Entry 6YWD (X-ray diffraction, 3.20 A resolution); this record covers chains A and C of the 3 polymer chains in the assembly.

Chain A:
Protein: Antibody Mota, Heavy Chain
From: Homo sapiens
Notes: antibody fragment or engineered binder
Amino-acid sequence (233 residues; each row starts with the number of its first residue):
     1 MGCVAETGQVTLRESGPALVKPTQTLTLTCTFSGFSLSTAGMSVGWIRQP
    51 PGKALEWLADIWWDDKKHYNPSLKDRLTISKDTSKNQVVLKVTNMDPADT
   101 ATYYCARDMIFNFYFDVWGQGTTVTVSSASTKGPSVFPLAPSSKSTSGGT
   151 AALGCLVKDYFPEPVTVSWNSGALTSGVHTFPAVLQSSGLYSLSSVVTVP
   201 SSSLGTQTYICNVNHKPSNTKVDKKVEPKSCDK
Not modelled in the structure: 1-8, 232-233
Disulfides: Cys30-Cys105, Cys155-Cys211

Chain C:
Protein: De novo designed protein 4H_01
From: synthetic construct
Amino-acid sequence (91 residues; numbered 1 to 91; the number before each row is that of its first residue):
     1 MEVERELRNWLSEVLSKINDAPVTNDIKKAISNQVLKVAEQVWNGHSKEE
    51 LQERVRKEVCSVCSNVPACWAICGGLLEVVKYQGSHHHHHH
Not modelled in the structure: 1-2, 45-46, 80-91
Disulfides: Cys60-Cys73, Cys63-Cys69

Chain A / chain C interface:
Contacting residue pairs - 17 pairs, chain A then chain C:
  Ala40(A) - Leu15(C)  hydrophobic
  Trp63(A) - Leu15(C)
  Trp63(A) - Ser16(C)  hydrogen bond
  Trp63(A) - Asn19(C)
  Asp64(A) - Asn19(C)  hydrogen bond
  Lys66(A) - Asn19(C)
  Lys66(A) - Asp20(C)  salt bridge
  Ile110(A) - Leu15(C)  hydrophobic
  Ile110(A) - Lys29(C)
  Ile110(A) - Ser32(C)
  Phe111(A) - Leu15(C)  hydrophobic
  Phe111(A) - Lys29(C)  hydrogen bond (backbone-side chain)
  Phe111(A) - Ser32(C)
  Phe111(A) - Asn33(C)  hydrogen bond (backbone-side chain)
  Phe111(A) - Leu36(C)  hydrophobic
  Asn112(A) - Lys29(C)  hydrogen bond (backbone-side chain)
  Phe113(A) - Asn25(C)
Also at the interface, not in a pair above, chain A (10 interface residues in all): Trp62, Tyr114
Also at the interface, not in a pair above, chain C (12 interface residues in all): Ser12, Ile18, Lys28

Summary:
10 residues of chain A and 12 residues of chain C are in contact; the contacts include 5 hydrogen bonds and 1
salt bridge. Polar contacts include Lys66(A)-Asp20(C), Trp63(A)-Ser16(C) and Asp64(A)-Asn19(C).
Chain A is Antibody Mota, Heavy Chain (Homo sapiens) and chain C is De novo designed protein 4H_01 (synthetic
construct); the structure, De novo designed protein 4H_01 in complex with Mota antibody, was determined by
X-ray diffraction.
